Entry 6PWU (electron microscopy, 6.20 A resolution (low resolution: residue-level contacts below are approximate; hydrogen-bond / salt-bridge calls are withheld)); this record covers chains H and L of the 5 polymer chains in the assembly.

# Chain H
Name: Antibody PG16 Fab heavy chain
From: Homo sapiens
Notes: antibody fragment or engineered binder
Amino-acid sequence (297 residues; row label = number of the first residue in the row; a row labelled like 82A-82C holds insertion residues (82A, then the next letters in order); numbers below 1 keep their minus sign (Met-18 is residue -18)):
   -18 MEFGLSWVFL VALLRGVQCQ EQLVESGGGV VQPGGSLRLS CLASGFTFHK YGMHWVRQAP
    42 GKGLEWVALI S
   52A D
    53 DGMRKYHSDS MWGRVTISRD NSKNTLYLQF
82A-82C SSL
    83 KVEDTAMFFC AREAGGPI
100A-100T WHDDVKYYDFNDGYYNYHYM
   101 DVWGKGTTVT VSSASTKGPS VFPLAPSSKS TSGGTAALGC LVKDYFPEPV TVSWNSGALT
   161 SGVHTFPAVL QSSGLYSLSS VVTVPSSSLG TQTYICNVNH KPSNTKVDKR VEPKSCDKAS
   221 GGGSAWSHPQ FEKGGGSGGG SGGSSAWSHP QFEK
Unresolved in the structure: -18 to 0, 217-254
Disulfide bonds: Cys22-Cys92, Cys140-Cys196

# Chain L
Name: Antibody PG16 Fab light chain
From: Homo sapiens
Notes: antibody fragment or engineered binder
Amino-acid sequence (250 residues; each row starts with the number of its first residue; note: 1 number in that range is skipped by the numbering (no residue carries it; nothing is unmodelled there); a row labelled like 27A-27C holds insertion residues (27A, then the next letters in order); numbers below 1 keep their minus sign (Met-18 is residue -18)):
   -18 MAWALLLLTL LTQGTGSWAQ SALTQPAS
    11 VSGSPGQTIT ISCNGTS
27A-27C SDV
    28 GGFDSVSWYQ QSPGKAPKVM VFDVSHRPSG ISNRFSGSKS GNTASLTISG LHIEDEGDYF
    88 CSSLTDRS
   95A H
    96 RIFGGGTKVT V
  106A L
   107 GQPKAAPSVT LFPPSSEELQ ANKATLVCLI SDFYPGAVTV AWKADSSPVK AGVETTTPSK
   167 QSNNKYAASS YLSLTPEQWK SHKSYSCQVT HEGSTVEKTV APTE
210A-210B CS
   211 GGSGGHHHHH HHHHH
Unresolved in the structure: -18 to 0, 211-225
Disulfide bonds: Cys23-Cys88, Cys134-Cys193
Glycans and other covalent adducts: N-acetylglucosamine (NAG) linked to Asn24

# Chain H / chain L interface
Pairs across the interface - 69 pairs, chain H then chain L:
  Val37(H) with Phe98(L)
  Gln39(H) with Gln38(L); Pro44(L)
  Gly44(H) with Phe87(L)
  Leu45(H) with Gln38(L); Pro44(L); Phe87(L); Phe98(L)
  Glu46(H) with Phe98(L)
  Trp47(H) with His95A(L); Arg96(L); Phe98(L)
  Tyr58(H) with Arg94(L); Ser95(L); His95A(L)
  His59(H) with His95A(L)
  Asp61(H) with Arg94(L)
  His100R(H) with Arg96(L)
  Tyr100S(H) with Val46(L); Phe49(L); Pro55(L); Arg96(L)
  Met100T(H) with Tyr36(L); Val46(L)
  Trp103(H) with Tyr36(L); Pro44(L)
  Phe122(H) with Glu123(L); Glu124(L)
  Pro123(H) with Ser121(L); Glu123(L)
  Leu124(H) with Phe118(L)
  Ala125(H) with Phe118(L)
  Ser127(H) with Thr116(L); Leu117(L); Phe118(L)
  Ser128(H) with Thr116(L)
  Lys129(H) with Ser114(L); Thr116(L); Leu135(L); Ser137(L); Asp138(L)
  Ala137(H) with Phe118(L)
  Leu141(H) with Glu124(L); Thr131(L); Tyr177(L)
  Lys143(H) with Lys129(L)
  His164(H) with Ser165(L); Gln167(L); Ala173(L)
  Phe166(H) with Leu135(L); Ser165(L); Ala173(L); Ala174(L); Ser175(L)
  Pro167(H) with Thr162(L)
  Val169(H) with Glu160(L); Tyr177(L)
  Gln171(H) with Glu160(L)
  Ser172(H) with Glu160(L)
  Leu178(H) with Tyr177(L)
  Ser179(H) with Tyr177(L)
  Val181(H) with Leu135(L)
  Lys209(H) with Glu123(L)
  Lys214(H) with Pro119(L)
  Ser215(H) with Cys210A(L); Ser210B(L)
  Cys216(H) with Thr209(L); Glu210(L); Cys210A(L)
Also at the interface, not in a pair above, chain H (43 interface residues in all): Leu50, Ser60, Phe91, Asp101, Gly104, Ser130, Leu170
Also at the interface, not in a pair above, chain L (47 interface residues in all): Ser32, Ser34, Ala43, Gly99, Gly100, Val115, Ala127, Val133, Lys166, Lys204

# In short
The interface between chain H and chain L involves 43 residues on one side and 47 on the other.
N-acetylglucosamine is covalently linked to Asn24(L).
Here chain H is Antibody PG16 Fab heavy chain and chain L is Antibody PG16 Fab light chain, both from Homo
sapiens. Entry 6PWU (Structure of full-length, fully glycosylated, non-modified HIV-1 gp160 bound to PG16 Fab)
was determined by electron microscopy together with 6ULC from the same study.
